5D8L - chains A and D of the 4 polymer chains in the assembly; structure by X-ray diffraction, 2.07 A resolution.

# Chain A
Molecule: 17-nt DNA strand
Sequence (17 nucleotides; numbered 1 to 17; the number before each row is that of its first residue):
     1 GTGAATATTC TAGAACC

# Chain D
Protein: Heat shock factor protein 2
Organism: Homo sapiens
UniProtKB: Q03933 (HSF2_HUMAN); residues 8-115 here = UniProt positions 8-115
Amino-acid sequence (110 residues; row label = number of the first residue in the row):
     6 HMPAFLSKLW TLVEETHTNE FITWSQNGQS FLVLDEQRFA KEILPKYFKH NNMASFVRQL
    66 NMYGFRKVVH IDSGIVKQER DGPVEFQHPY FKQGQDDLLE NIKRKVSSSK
Unresolved in the structure: 77-85, 112-115
Construct notes: expression tag (6-7)
Swiss-Prot annotation at these positions:
  - motif: Lys108 to Lys115 (Nuclear localization signal)
  - cross-link: Lys82 (Glycyl lysine isopeptide (Lys-Gly) (interchain with G-Cter in SUMO2))
From the paper describing this entry:
  - post-translational modification sites: Lys82 (citing earlier work)

# Chain A / chain D interface
Contacting residue pairs - 8 pairs, chain A then chain D:
  DC10(A) with Lys72(D), salt bridge to the phosphate
  DT11(A) with Asn66(D), base contact; Arg71(D), salt bridge to the phosphate; Lys72(D), hydrogen bond to the phosphate
  DA12(A) with Arg63(D), hydrogen bond to the base; Asn66(D), phosphate contact; Lys110(D), salt bridge to the phosphate
  DG13(A) with Arg63(D), hydrogen bond to the base
Interface residues without a listed pair, chain A (5 interface residues in all): DA14
Interface residues without a listed pair, chain D (8 interface residues in all): Val62, Phe91, Val111

# Overview
5 residues of chain A and 8 residues of chain D are in contact, with 3 hydrogen bonds and 3 salt bridges.
Polar contacts include DA12(A)-Arg63(D), DG13(A)-Arg63(D) and DT11(A)-Lys72(D). From the paper: a modification
site at Lys82(D).
Here chain A is a 17-nt DNA strand and chain D is Heat shock factor protein 2 (Homo sapiens). Entry 5D8L
(Human HSF2 DNA Binding Domain in complex with 3-site HSE DNA at 2.1 Angstroms Resolution) was determined by
X-ray diffraction together with 5D8K from the same study.
